7TAN - chains E and J of the 12 polymer chains in the assembly; structure by electron microscopy, 3.00 A resolution.

Chain E:
Molecule: Histone H3.2
Organism: Homo sapiens
Reference sequence: Q71DI3 (H32_HUMAN); residues 1-135 here correspond to UniProt positions 2-136 (UniProt number = residue number + 1)
Amino-acid sequence (135 residues; each row starts with the number of its first residue):
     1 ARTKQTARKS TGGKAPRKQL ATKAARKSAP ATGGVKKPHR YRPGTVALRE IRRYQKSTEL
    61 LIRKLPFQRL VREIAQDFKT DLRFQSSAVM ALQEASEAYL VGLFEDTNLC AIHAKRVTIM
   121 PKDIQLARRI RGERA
Not modelled in the structure: 1-37, 135
Swiss-Prot annotation at these positions:
  - modified residue: Arg2 (Asymmetric dimethylarginine), Thr3 (Phosphothreonine), Lys4 (Allysine), Gln5 (5-glutamyl dopamine), Thr6 (Phosphothreonine), Arg8 (Citrulline), Lys9 (N6,N6,N6-trimethyllysine), Ser10 (ADP-ribosylserine), Thr11 (Phosphothreonine), Lys14 (N6-(2-hydroxyisobutyryl)lysine), Arg17 (Asymmetric dimethylarginine), Lys18 (N6-(2-hydroxyisobutyryl)lysine), Lys23 (N6-(2-hydroxyisobutyryl)lysine), Arg26 (Citrulline), Lys27 (N6,N6,N6-trimethyllysine), Ser28 (ADP-ribosylserine), Lys36 (N6,N6,N6-trimethyllysine), Lys37 (N6-methyllysine), Tyr41 (Phosphotyrosine), Lys56 (N6,N6,N6-trimethyllysine) and 8 more in UniProt
  - lipidation: Lys18 (N6-decanoyllysine), Cys110 (S-palmitoyl cysteine)
What the authors report for this chain:
  - post-translational modification sites: Thr3

Chain J:
Molecule: Widom 601 DNA
Organism: synthetic construct
Sequence (185 nucleotides; numbered -92 to 92; the number before each row is that of its first residue; numbers below 1 keep their minus sign (DA-92 is residue -92)):
   -92 ATCCCTATAC GCGGCCGCCC TGGAGAATCC CGGTGCCGAG GCCGCTCAAT TGGTCGTAGA
   -32 CAGCTCTAGC ACCGCTTAAA CGCACGTACG CGCTGTCCCC CGCGTTTTAA CCGCCAAGGG
    28 GATTACTCCC TAGTCTCCAG GCACGTGTCA GATATATACA TCCTGTGCAT GTATTGAACA
    88 GCGAT
Not modelled in the structure: -92 to -77, 71-92

Interface between chain E and chain J:
Contacting residue pairs (17):
  His39(E) - DC70(J)  sugar contact
  Tyr41(E) - DC69(J)  phosphate contact
  Arg42(E) - DA-5(J)  salt bridge to the phosphate
  Arg42(E) - DC70(J)  hydrogen bond to the phosphate
  Thr45(E) - DC70(J)  hydrogen bond to the phosphate
  Arg63(E) - DA-14(J)  phosphate contact
  Arg63(E) - DA-13(J)  salt bridge to the phosphate
  Arg72(E) - DC-23(J)  salt bridge to the phosphate
  Arg83(E) - DG-24(J)  phosphate contact
  Arg83(E) - DC-23(J)  phosphate contact
  Phe84(E) - DG-24(J)  sugar contact
  Phe84(E) - DC-23(J)  hydrogen bond to the phosphate
  Gln85(E) - DG-24(J)  phosphate contact
  Arg116(E) - DG-3(J)  phosphate contact
  Val117(E) - DG-3(J)  hydrogen bond to the phosphate
  Thr118(E) - DG-3(J)  hydrogen bond to the phosphate
  Met120(E) - DC-2(J)  phosphate contact
Also at the interface, not in a pair above, chain E (16 interface residues in all): Arg40, Pro43, Leu82
Also at the interface, not in a pair above, chain J (10 interface residues in all): DC-4

Overview:
The interface between chain E and chain J involves 16 residues on one side and 10 on the other, with 5
hydrogen bonds and 3 salt bridges. Among the polar pairs are Arg42(E)-DC70(J), Thr45(E)-DC70(J) and
Phe84(E)-DC-23(J). The paper reports a modification site at Thr3(E).
Here chain E is Histone H3.2 (Homo sapiens) and chain J is Widom 601 DNA (synthetic construct). Entry 7TAN
(Structure of VRK1 C-terminal tail bound to nucleosome core particle) was determined by electron microscopy.
